6JXD - chains D and J of the 10 polymer chains in the assembly; structure by X-ray diffraction, 2.25 A resolution.

== Chain D ==
Molecule: Histone H2B type 1-J
From: Homo sapiens
UniProtKB: P06899 (H2B1J_HUMAN); residues 26-122 here correspond to UniProt positions 30-126 (UniProt number = residue number + 4)
Sequence (97 residues; each row starts with the number of its first residue):
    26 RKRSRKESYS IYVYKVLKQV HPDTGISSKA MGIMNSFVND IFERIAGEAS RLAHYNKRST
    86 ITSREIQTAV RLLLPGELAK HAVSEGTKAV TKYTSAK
Bound ions: Mn2+: Val45 (shared with 1 residue of chain E)
UniProt features mapped onto this chain:
  - modified residue: Lys31 (N6-(2-hydroxyisobutyryl)lysine), Glu32 (PolyADP-ribosyl glutamic acid), Ser33 (Phosphoserine), Lys40 (N6-(2-hydroxyisobutyryl)lysine), Lys43 (N6-(2-hydroxyisobutyryl)lysine), Lys54 (N6,N6-dimethyllysine), Arg76 (Dimethylated arginine), Lys82 (N6,N6,N6-trimethyllysine), Arg83 (Omega-N-methylarginine), Arg89 (Omega-N-methylarginine), Lys105 (N6-(2-hydroxyisobutyryl)lysine), Thr112 (Phosphothreonine), Lys113 (N6-(2-hydroxyisobutyryl)lysine), Lys117 (N6-(2-hydroxyisobutyryl)lysine)
  - glycosylation: Ser109 (O-linked (GlcNAc) serine)
  - cross-link (Glycyl lysine isopeptide (Lys-Gly)): Lys31 (interchain with G-Cter in ubiquitin), Lys117 (interchain with G-Cter in ubiquitin)

== Chain J ==
Molecule: 147-nt DNA strand
From: Homo sapiens
Sequence (147 nucleotides; numbered -71 to 75; the number before each row is that of its first residue; numbers below 1 keep their minus sign (DC-71 is residue -71)):
   -71 CATATATGCC GGTCTCACAC GTGCCTGGAG ACTAGTAAGC GCTTCTAGTG GCGGTTAAAA
   -11 CGCGGTAGAC AGCGCGTACG TGCGTTTAAG CGGTGCTAGA GCTGTCTACG ACCAATTGAG
    49 CGGCCTCGGC ACCGGGATAT ATGGTAC
Bound ions: Mn2+ site 1: DC-71, DG27; Mn2+ site 2 near DA-70 (its only coordinating residue here); Mn2+ site 3 near DG-61 (its only coordinating residue here); Mn2+ site 4 near DA-34 (its only coordinating residue here); Mn2+ site 5 near DG50 (its only coordinating residue here); Mn2+ site 6 near DG62 (its only coordinating residue here)

== Chain D / chain J interface ==
Pairs across the interface (14; chain D residue first):
  Arg26(D) - DC-27(J)  hydrogen bond to the phosphate
  Lys27(D) - DG51(J)  phosphate contact
  Arg28(D) - DG50(J)  phosphate contact
  Arg28(D) - DG51(J)  hydrogen bond to the phosphate
  Ser29(D) - DG50(J)  phosphate contact
  Arg30(D) - DG48(J)  base contact
  Arg30(D) - DC49(J)  sugar contact
  Arg30(D) - DG50(J)  phosphate contact
  Lys31(D) - DC49(J)  phosphate contact
  Lys31(D) - DG50(J)  hydrogen bond to the phosphate
  Glu32(D) - DC49(J)  phosphate contact
  Ser33(D) - DC49(J)  phosphate contact
  Ile36(D) - DC49(J)  phosphate contact
  Tyr37(D) - DG48(J)  hydrogen bond to the phosphate
Other interface residues (no listed pair), chain D (11 interface residues in all): Thr85
Other interface residues (no listed pair), chain J (8 interface residues in all): DT-28, DA-25, DG38

== Summary ==
The interface between chain D and chain J involves 11 residues on one side and 8 on the other, with 4 hydrogen
bonds. Polar pairs include Arg26(D)-DC-27(J), Arg28(D)-DG51(J) and Lys31(D)-DG50(J). The Mn2+ site 1 is built
by DC-71(J) and DG27(J).
Here chain D is Histone H2B type 1-J and chain J is a 147-nt DNA strand, both from Homo sapiens. Entry 6JXD
(Human nucleosome core particle with cohesive end DNA termini) was determined by X-ray diffraction together
with 6IPU, 6K1I, 6K1J and 6K1K from the same study.
